Entry 6N1R (electron microscopy, 4.00 A resolution); this record covers chains A and B of the 12 polymer chains in the assembly.

Chain A (and B):
Name: DNA gyrase subunit A
Organism: Streptococcus pneumoniae G54
Notes: EC 5.99.1.3; chain B of this document is another copy of the same molecule, construct and numbering; everything in this record applies to it too
UniProtKB: A0A0Y2BJX7 (A0A0Y2BJX7_STREE); residues 1-487 here correspond to UniProt positions 20-506 (UniProt number = residue number + 19)
Amino-acid sequence (511 residues; numbered -23 to 487; the number before each row is that of its first residue; numbers below 1 keep their minus sign (Met-23 is residue -23)):
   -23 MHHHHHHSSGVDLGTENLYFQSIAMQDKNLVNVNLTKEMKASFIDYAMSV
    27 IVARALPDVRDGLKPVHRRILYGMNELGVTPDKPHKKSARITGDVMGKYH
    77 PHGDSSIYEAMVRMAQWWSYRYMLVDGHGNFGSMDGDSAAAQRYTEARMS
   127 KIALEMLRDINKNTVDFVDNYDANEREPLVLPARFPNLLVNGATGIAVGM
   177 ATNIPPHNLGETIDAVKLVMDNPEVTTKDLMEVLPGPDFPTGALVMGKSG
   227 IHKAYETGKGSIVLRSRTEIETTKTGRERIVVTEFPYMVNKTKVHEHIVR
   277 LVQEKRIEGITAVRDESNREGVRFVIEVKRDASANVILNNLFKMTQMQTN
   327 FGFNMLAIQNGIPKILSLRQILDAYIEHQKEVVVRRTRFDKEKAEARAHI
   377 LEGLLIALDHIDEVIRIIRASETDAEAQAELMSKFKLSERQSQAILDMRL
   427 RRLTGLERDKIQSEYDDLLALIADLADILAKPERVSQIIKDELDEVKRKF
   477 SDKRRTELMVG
Unresolved in the structure: -23 to 3, 487
Sequence notes: expression tag (-23 to 0)

Chain A / chain B interface:
Contacting residue pairs (41; chain A residue first):
  Ile387(A) - Arg395(B)
  Asp388(A) - Arg395(B)  salt bridge
  Ile391(A) - Ile391(B)  hydrophobic
  Ile394(A) - Leu426(B)
  Ile394(A) - Leu429(B)
  Ile394(A) - Thr430(B)
  Arg395(A) - Ile387(B)
  Arg395(A) - Asp388(B)  salt bridge
  Arg395(A) - Leu429(B)  hydrogen bond (backbone-backbone)
  Arg395(A) - Arg434(B)  hydrogen bond (backbone-side chain)
  Ser397(A) - Thr430(B)
  Ser397(A) - Gly431(B)
  Glu398(A) - Leu432(B)
  Thr399(A) - Leu432(B)
  Asp400(A) - Arg427(B)  salt bridge
  Ile421(A) - Leu426(B)
  Leu422(A) - Leu426(B)
  Leu422(A) - Arg427(B)  hydrogen bond (backbone-backbone)
  Asp423(A) - Arg425(B)  salt bridge
  Asp423(A) - Arg427(B)  salt bridge
  Met424(A) - Leu426(B)  hydrogen bond (backbone-backbone)
  Arg425(A) - Asp423(B)  salt bridge
  Arg425(A) - Arg425(B)
  Leu426(A) - Ile394(B)
  Leu426(A) - Ile421(B)
  Leu426(A) - Leu422(B)
  Leu426(A) - Met424(B)  hydrogen bond (backbone-backbone)
  Leu426(A) - Leu426(B)  hydrophobic
  Leu426(A) - Leu429(B)  hydrophobic
  Arg427(A) - Asp400(B)  salt bridge
  Arg427(A) - Leu422(B)  hydrogen bond (backbone-backbone)
  Arg427(A) - Asp423(B)  salt bridge
  Leu429(A) - Ile394(B)
  Leu429(A) - Arg395(B)  hydrogen bond (backbone-backbone)
  Leu429(A) - Leu426(B)  hydrophobic
  Thr430(A) - Ile394(B)
  Thr430(A) - Ser397(B)
  Gly431(A) - Ser397(B)
  Leu432(A) - Glu398(B)
  Leu432(A) - Thr399(B)
  Arg434(A) - Arg395(B)  hydrogen bond (side chain-backbone)

In short:
The chain A/chain B interface involves 21 residues from each chain, with 8 hydrogen bonds and 8 salt bridges.
Among the polar pairs are Asp388(A)-Arg395(B), Asp400(A)-Arg427(B) and Asp423(A)-Arg425(B).
Chain A and chain B are both DNA gyrase subunit A (Streptococcus pneumoniae G54); the structure, Tetrahedral
oligomeric complex of GyrA N-terminal fragment, solved by cryoEM in tetrahedral symmetry, was determined by
electron microscopy (same publication as 6N1P and 6N1Q).
